4ZXC - chains A and W of the 4 polymer chains in the assembly; structure by X-ray diffraction, 3.05 A resolution.

[Chain A]
Molecule: Hydroquinone dioxygenase small subunit
From: Pseudomonas sp. (strain WBC-3)
UniProt: C1I210 (C1I210_PSEWB); numbering as in UniProt (aligned over 1-164)
Amino-acid sequence (168 residues; each row starts with the number of its first residue; numbers below 1 keep their minus sign (Gly-3 is residue -3)):
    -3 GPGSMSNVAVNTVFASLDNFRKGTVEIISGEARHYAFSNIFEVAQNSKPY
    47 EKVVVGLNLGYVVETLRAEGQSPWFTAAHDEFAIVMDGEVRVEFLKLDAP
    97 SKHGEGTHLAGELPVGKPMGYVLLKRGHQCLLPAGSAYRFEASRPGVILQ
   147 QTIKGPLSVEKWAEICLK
Not modelled in the structure: -3 to 1
Construct notes: expression tag (-3 to 0)

[Chain W]
Molecule: Hydroquinone dioxygenase large subunit
From: Pseudomonas sp. (strain WBC-3)
UniProt: C1I209 (C1I209_PSEWB); residues 1-339 here = UniProt positions 1-339
Amino-acid sequence (339 residues; each row starts with the number of its first residue):
     1 MAMLESAVDSAAFADDDVQASPPHAVTGYRSFQLGAFELSRDEYFARITW
    51 PAKGETRSHLIPADIFLRAMMRDVAWGFFYGWVNFDHVIGTRNYYGKVDL
   101 YAGTFNGTLKAAGVNYTENFETPLIMATFKAILRDWTNATFDPFAAPEET
   151 GSAFGRKNGENLECIERFRIATKRMPGLQDDSPLRNDLPVNRQFADVSQD
   201 EPEVHAAEGFEGELHAFSLFKYLSRSDVTWNPSVTSVCKASLFCPTTEEF
   251 ILPVFHGNDRVEWFIQMSDEIVWDVGDKDDGNPRARITMRAGDVCAMPAD
   301 IRHQGYSTKRSMLMVWENATPNLPHLYESGELKPYPIEF
Not modelled in the structure: 1-15
Bound ions: Fe ion: His256, Asn258, Glu262, His303

[Interface between chain A and chain W]
Contacting residue pairs (147):
  Val6(A) - Arg192(W)
  Val6(A) - Gln193(W)
  Val6(A) - Asp196(W)
  Asn7(A) - Asp196(W)
  Asn7(A) - Asp269(W)
  Asn7(A) - Lys309(W)
  Thr8(A) - Gln193(W)
  Thr8(A) - Phe194(W)
  Thr8(A) - Asp196(W)  hydrogen bond (backbone-side chain)
  Thr8(A) - Val197(W)
  Thr8(A) - Asp269(W)
  Thr8(A) - Lys309(W)  hydrogen bond
  Val9(A) - Ser268(W)
  Val9(A) - Asp269(W)  hydrogen bond (backbone-backbone)
  Val9(A) - Ala291(W)
  Phe10(A) - Phe220(W)  hydrophobic
  Phe10(A) - Met267(W)
  Phe10(A) - Ser268(W)
  Ala11(A) - Ala291(W)
  Arg17(A) - Arg290(W)
  Lys18(A) - Arg290(W)  hydrogen bond (backbone-side chain)
  Lys18(A) - Asp293(W)
  Gly19(A) - Thr288(W)
  Gly19(A) - Arg290(W)
  Gly19(A) - Asp293(W)  hydrogen bond (backbone-side chain)
  Thr20(A) - Arg286(W)
  Thr20(A) - Ile287(W)
  Thr20(A) - Thr288(W)  hydrogen bond (backbone-backbone)
  Val21(A) - Arg286(W)
  Glu22(A) - Ala285(W)
  Glu22(A) - Arg286(W)  hydrogen bond (backbone-backbone)
  Ile23(A) - Arg284(W)
  Ile24(A) - Pro283(W)  hydrophobic
  Ile24(A) - Arg284(W)  hydrogen bond (backbone-backbone)
  Ser25(A) - Arg284(W)  hydrogen bond (backbone-side chain)
  Gly26(A) - Arg284(W)
  Arg29(A) - Tyr335(W)
  Arg29(A) - Glu338(W)  salt bridge
  Arg29(A) - Phe339(W)  hydrogen bond (side chain-backbone)
  His30(A) - Tyr335(W)
  His30(A) - Pro336(W)
  Tyr31(A) - Val275(W)
  Tyr31(A) - Ala285(W)
  Tyr31(A) - Ile287(W)  hydrophobic
  Tyr31(A) - Cys295(W)
  Tyr31(A) - Ala296(W)  hydrogen bond (backbone-backbone)
  Tyr31(A) - Pro298(W)
  Ala32(A) - Trp263(W)  hydrophobic
  Ala32(A) - Val294(W)
  Phe33(A) - Ile287(W)  hydrophobic
  Phe33(A) - Thr288(W)
  Phe33(A) - Asp293(W)
  Phe33(A) - Val294(W)
  Phe33(A) - Cys295(W)  hydrophobic
  Ser34(A) - Asp293(W)
  Ser34(A) - Val294(W)  hydrogen bond (backbone-backbone)
  Asn35(A) - Ala291(W)  hydrogen bond (side chain-backbone)
  Asn35(A) - Gly292(W)
  Asn35(A) - Asp293(W)  hydrogen bond
  Ile36(A) - Gly292(W)  hydrogen bond (backbone-backbone)
  Ile36(A) - Val294(W)  hydrophobic
  Phe37(A) - Ala291(W)
  Phe37(A) - Gly292(W)
  Val51(A) - Trp263(W)
  Val51(A) - Val294(W)
  Gly52(A) - Trp263(W)
  Gly52(A) - Trp316(W)
  Leu53(A) - Trp263(W)
  Asn54(A) - Trp263(W)
  Asn54(A) - Trp316(W)
  Asn54(A) - Asn318(W)  hydrogen bond
  Leu55(A) - Asn318(W)
  Leu55(A) - Thr320(W)
  Leu55(A) - Leu323(W)  hydrophobic
  Leu55(A) - Leu326(W)  hydrophobic
  Tyr57(A) - Cys238(W)
  Tyr57(A) - Lys239(W)
  Tyr57(A) - Ala240(W)  hydrogen bond (side chain-backbone)
  Tyr57(A) - Ser241(W)
  Tyr57(A) - Trp316(W)
  Tyr57(A) - Asn318(W)
  Val58(A) - Trp316(W)
  Val59(A) - Phe243(W)  hydrophobic
  Val59(A) - Trp316(W)  hydrophobic
  His75(A) - Cys238(W)
  Asp76(A) - Arg174(W)  salt bridge
  Asp76(A) - Cys238(W)  hydrogen bond (backbone-side chain)
  Phe78(A) - Arg174(W)
  Phe78(A) - Met175(W)  hydrophobic
  Phe78(A) - Ser236(W)
  Phe78(A) - Val237(W)
  Ile80(A) - Leu219(W)  hydrophobic
  Met82(A) - Phe220(W)  hydrophobic
  Met82(A) - Met267(W)  hydrophobic
  Phe90(A) - Leu214(W)  hydrophobic
  Glu101(A) - Lys239(W)  salt bridge
  Pro114(A) - Ala207(W)
  Pro114(A) - Phe210(W)
  Met115(A) - Ala206(W)
  Met115(A) - Ala207(W)  hydrogen bond (backbone-backbone)
  Met115(A) - Phe210(W)  hydrophobic
  Met115(A) - Glu213(W)
  Met115(A) - Leu214(W)  hydrophobic
  Gly116(A) - His205(W)
  Gly116(A) - Ala207(W)
  Gly116(A) - Leu214(W)
  Tyr117(A) - Val204(W)
  Tyr117(A) - His205(W)  hydrogen bond (backbone-backbone)
  Val118(A) - Glu203(W)
  Val118(A) - Ala216(W)  hydrophobic
  Leu119(A) - Pro202(W)
  Leu119(A) - Glu203(W)  hydrogen bond (backbone-backbone)
  Leu120(A) - Pro202(W)  hydrophobic
  Leu120(A) - Ala216(W)  hydrophobic
  Gly123(A) - Ser218(W)
  Gly123(A) - Leu219(W)  hydrogen bond (backbone-backbone)
  Gly123(A) - Phe220(W)  hydrogen bond (backbone-backbone)
  His124(A) - Asp200(W)  hydrogen bond (side chain-backbone)
  His124(A) - Glu201(W)
  His124(A) - Pro202(W)
  His124(A) - Phe217(W)
  His124(A) - Ser218(W)
  Gln125(A) - Met175(W)
  Gln125(A) - Ala216(W)
  Gln125(A) - Phe217(W)  hydrogen bond (backbone-backbone)
  Gln125(A) - Leu219(W)
  Gln125(A) - Thr235(W)  hydrogen bond (side chain-backbone)
  Gln125(A) - Ser236(W)
  Cys126(A) - Met175(W)
  Cys126(A) - His215(W)
  Cys126(A) - Ala216(W)  hydrophobic
  Leu127(A) - Arg174(W)
  Leu127(A) - Met175(W)
  Leu127(A) - His215(W)  hydrogen bond (backbone-backbone)
  Gln147(A) - Ser236(W)  hydrogen bond
  Gln147(A) - Cys238(W)
  Gln147(A) - Ser241(W)  hydrogen bond
  Gln147(A) - Leu242(W)
  Gln147(A) - Phe243(W)
  Thr148(A) - Cys238(W)
  Ile149(A) - Lys239(W)
  Trp158(A) - Ile337(W)  hydrophobic
  Trp158(A) - Phe339(W)  hydrophobic
  Ala159(A) - Phe339(W)
  Cys162(A) - Phe339(W)  hydrophobic
  Leu163(A) - Phe339(W)
  Lys164(A) - Phe339(W)  hydrogen bond (side chain-backbone)
Interface residues without a listed pair, chain A (67 interface residues in all): Lys92, Lys113, Lys121, Arg122, Pro129, Ala130, Leu145
Interface residues without a listed pair, chain W (69 interface residues in all): Leu178, Ala195, Ile265, Met289, Met312, Leu332

[Overview]
Chain A and chain W form an interface of 67 and 69 residues respectively, with 30 hydrogen bonds and 3 salt
bridges. Polar pairs include Arg29(A)-Glu338(W), Asp76(A)-Arg174(W) and Glu101(A)-Lys239(W). His256(W),
Asn258(W), Glu262(W) and His303(W) form the Fe ion site.
Here chain A is Hydroquinone dioxygenase small subunit and chain W is Hydroquinone dioxygenase large subunit,
both from Pseudomonas sp. (strain WBC-3). Entry 4ZXC (Crystal Structure of hydroquinone 1,2-dioxygenase PnpCD
in complex with Fe3+) was determined by X-ray diffraction together with 4ZXA and 4ZXD from the same study.
